7LUA - chains i and j of the 10 polymer chains in the assembly; structure by electron microscopy, 4.70 A resolution (low resolution: residue-level contacts below are approximate; hydrogen-bond / salt-bridge calls are withheld).

[Chain i]
Molecule: DH898.1 heavy chain
Organism: Homo sapiens
Chain sequence (219 residues; numbered 1 to 212 plus 7 insertion-coded residues; the number before each row is that of its first residue; a row labelled like 82A-82C holds insertion residues (82A, then the next letters in order)):
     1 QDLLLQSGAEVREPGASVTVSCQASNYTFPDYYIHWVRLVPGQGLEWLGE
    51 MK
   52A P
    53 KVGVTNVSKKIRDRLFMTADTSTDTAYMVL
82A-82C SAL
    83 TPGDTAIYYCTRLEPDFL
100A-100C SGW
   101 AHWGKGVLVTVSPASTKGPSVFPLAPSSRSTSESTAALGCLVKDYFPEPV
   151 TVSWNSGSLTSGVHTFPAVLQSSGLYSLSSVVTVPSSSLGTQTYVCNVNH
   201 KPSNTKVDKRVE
Disulfide bonds: Cys22-Cys92, Cys140-Cys196

[Chain j]
Molecule: DH898.1 light chain
Organism: Homo sapiens
Chain sequence (218 residues; row label = number of the first residue in the row; a row labelled like 27A-27E holds insertion residues (27A, then the next letters in order)):
     1 EIVMTQTPLSLSVTPGEPASLSCRSSA
27A-27E SLLHG
    28 NGNTYLHWYLRKAGQSPQLLIFGGSKRVPGISDRFIGSGAGTNFTLKISS
    78 VEADDVGFYYCAQGVAFPWTFGQGTKVEIKRAVAAPSVFIFPPSEDQVKS
   128 GTVSVVCLLNNFYPREASVKWKVDGVLKTGNSQESVTEQDSKDNTYSLSS
   178 TLTLSNTDYQSHNVYACEVTHQGLSSPVTKSFNRGE
Disulfide bonds: Cys23-Cys88, Cys134-Cys194

[How chain i and chain j interact]
Residue-residue contacts (89; chain i residue first):
  Leu3(i) - Ser43(j)
  His35(i) - Phe94(j)
  Val37(i) - Phe98(j)
  Leu39(i) - Arg38(j)
  Leu45(i) - Tyr36(j)
  Leu45(i) - Tyr87(j)
  Leu45(i) - Phe98(j)
  Glu46(i) - Phe98(j)
  Trp47(i) - Phe94(j)
  Trp47(i) - Pro95(j)
  Trp47(i) - Trp96(j)
  Trp47(i) - Phe98(j)
  Lys61(i) - Glu1(j)
  Phe99(i) - Phe49(j)
  Leu100(i) - Thr31(j)
  Leu100(i) - Gly91(j)
  Ser100A(i) - Thr31(j)
  Ser100A(i) - Tyr32(j)
  Ser100A(i) - Phe49(j)
  Ser100A(i) - Gly50(j)
  Ser100A(i) - Gly51(j)
  Gly100B(i) - Tyr32(j)
  Gly100B(i) - His34(j)
  Gly100B(i) - Phe49(j)
  Gly100B(i) - Gly50(j)
  Gly100B(i) - Gly91(j)
  Trp100C(i) - His34(j)
  Trp100C(i) - Leu46(j)
  Trp100C(i) - Phe49(j)
  Ala101(i) - Leu46(j)
  His102(i) - Leu46(j)
  Trp103(i) - Tyr36(j)
  Trp103(i) - Ser43(j)
  Trp103(i) - Pro44(j)
  Gly104(i) - Ser43(j)
  Val121(i) - Asp123(j)
  Phe122(i) - Ser121(j)
  Phe122(i) - Asp123(j)
  Phe122(i) - Gln124(j)
  Phe122(i) - Ser127(j)
  Pro123(i) - Ser121(j)
  Pro123(i) - Asp123(j)
  Leu124(i) - Phe118(j)
  Leu124(i) - Pro119(j)
  Leu124(i) - Pro120(j)
  Leu124(i) - Ser121(j)
  Leu124(i) - Val133(j)
  Ala125(i) - Phe118(j)
  Ala125(i) - Pro119(j)
  Arg129(i) - Pro119(j)
  Arg129(i) - Glu213(j)
  Ser130(i) - Ile117(j)
  Ser130(i) - Phe118(j)
  Ser130(i) - Pro119(j)
  Ser130(i) - Phe209(j)
  Ser130(i) - Asn210(j)
  Ser130(i) - Glu213(j)
  Thr131(i) - Ile117(j)
  Thr131(i) - Ser208(j)
  Ser132(i) - Lys207(j)
  Ser132(i) - Ser208(j)
  Thr135(i) - Phe116(j)
  Ala136(i) - Phe116(j)
  Ala137(i) - Phe116(j)
  Gly139(i) - Leu135(j)
  Leu141(i) - Gln124(j)
  Leu141(i) - Ser131(j)
  Gly162(i) - Asn137(j)
  His164(i) - Asn137(j)
  His164(i) - Thr164(j)
  His164(i) - Ser174(j)
  Phe166(i) - Leu135(j)
  Phe166(i) - Leu136(j)
  Phe166(i) - Ser162(j)
  Phe166(i) - Thr164(j)
  Phe166(i) - Ser174(j)
  Phe166(i) - Leu175(j)
  Phe166(i) - Ser176(j)
  Pro167(i) - Ser162(j)
  Pro167(i) - Val163(j)
  Val169(i) - Gln160(j)
  Val169(i) - Ser162(j)
  Leu170(i) - Gln160(j)
  Ser179(i) - Leu135(j)
  Ser179(i) - Ser176(j)
  Val181(i) - Leu135(j)
  Thr183(i) - Phe116(j)
  Thr183(i) - Asn137(j)
  Lys209(i) - Asp123(j)
Other interface residues (no listed pair), chain i (49 interface residues in all): Tyr91, Leu95, Asp98, Pro126, Leu138, Lys143, Gln171, Ser180
Other interface residues (no listed pair), chain j (49 interface residues in all): Asn30, Pro56, Val115, Thr129, Asp167

[In short]
The chain i/chain j interface involves 49 residues from each chain.
Chain i is DH898.1 heavy chain and chain j is DH898.1 light chain, both from Homo sapiens; the structure,
Cryo-EM structure of DH898.1 Fab-dimer bound near the CD4 binding site of HIV-1 Env CH848 SOSIP ..., was
determined by electron microscopy together with 6VTU, 6XRJ, 7L02, 7L06, 7L09, 7L6M, 7L6O and 7LU9 from the
same study.
